PDB entry 4QXJ | X-ray diffraction, 2.80 A resolution | chains O and U of the 28 polymer chains in the assembly

Chain O:
Name: Proteasome subunit alpha type-2
Source organism: Saccharomyces cerevisiae
Notes: EC 3.4.25.1; engineered mutation(s): M45A
Reference sequence: P23639 (PSA2_YEAST); residue numbers follow UniProt; this construct covers 1-250
Sequence (250 residues; each row starts with the number of its first residue):
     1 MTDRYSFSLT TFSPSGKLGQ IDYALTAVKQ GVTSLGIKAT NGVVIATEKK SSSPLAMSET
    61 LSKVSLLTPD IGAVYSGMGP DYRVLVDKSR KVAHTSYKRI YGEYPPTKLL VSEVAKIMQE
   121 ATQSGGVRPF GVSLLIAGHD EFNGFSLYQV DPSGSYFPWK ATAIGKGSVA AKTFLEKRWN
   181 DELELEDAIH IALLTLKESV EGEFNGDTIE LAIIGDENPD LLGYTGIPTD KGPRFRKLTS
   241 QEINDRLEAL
UniProt features mapped onto this chain:
  - cross-link: Lys108 (Glycyl lysine isopeptide (Lys-Gly) (interchain with G-Cter in ubiquitin))

Chain U:
Name: Proteasome subunit alpha type-1
Source organism: Saccharomyces cerevisiae
Notes: EC 3.4.25.1
Reference sequence: P21243 (PSA1_YEAST); residues -8 to 243 here correspond to UniProt positions 1-252 (UniProt number = residue number + 9)
Sequence (252 residues; row label = number of the first residue in the row; numbers below 1 keep their minus sign (Met-8 is residue -8)):
    -8 MSGAAAASAA GYDRHITIFS PEGRLYQVEY AFKATNQTNI NSLAVRGKDC TVVISQKKVP
    52 DKLLDPTTVS YIFCISRTIG MVVNGPIPDA RNAALRAKAE AAEFRYKYGY DMPCDVLAKR
   112 MANLSQIYTQ RAYMRPLGVI LTFVSVDEEL GPSIYKTDPA GYYVGYKATA TGPKQQEITT
   172 NLENHFKKSK IDHINEESWE KVVEFAITHM IDALGTEFSK NDLEVGVATK DKFFTLSAEN
   232 IEERLVAIAE QD
Unresolved in the structure: -8 to 1, 243

Chain O / chain U interface:
Residue-residue contacts (66; chain O residue first):
  Asp3(O) - Tyr124(U)
  Tyr5(O) - Ile7(U)
  Tyr5(O) - Ala123(U)  hydrophobic
  Tyr5(O) - Tyr124(U)  hydrophobic
  Leu9(O) - Ile9(U)  hydrophobic
  Leu9(O) - Ala123(U)  hydrophobic
  Gln20(O) - Ile9(U)
  Gln20(O) - Phe10(U)  hydrogen bond (side chain-backbone)
  Tyr23(O) - Phe10(U)
  Tyr23(O) - Ser11(U)
  Tyr23(O) - Pro12(U)  hydrophobic
  Tyr23(O) - Gly14(U)
  Ala24(O) - Phe10(U)  hydrophobic
  Thr26(O) - Pro12(U)
  Thr26(O) - Glu13(U)
  Ala27(O) - Gly14(U)
  Ser52(O) - Tyr153(U)  hydrogen bond
  Ser53(O) - Thr170(U)
  Pro54(O) - Lys158(U)
  Pro54(O) - Glu174(U)
  Leu55(O) - Tyr157(U)
  Leu55(O) - Lys158(U)  hydrogen bond (backbone-backbone)
  Leu55(O) - Ala159(U)
  Leu55(O) - Thr170(U)
  Leu55(O) - Phe177(U)  hydrophobic
  Ala56(O) - Val155(U)  hydrophobic
  Ala56(O) - Gly156(U)
  Ala56(O) - Tyr157(U)  hydrophobic
  Met57(O) - Arg37(U)
  Met57(O) - Val155(U)
  Met57(O) - Gly156(U)  hydrogen bond (backbone-backbone)
  Met57(O) - Tyr157(U)
  Met57(O) - Lys158(U)
  Thr60(O) - Tyr146(U)
  Thr60(O) - Val155(U)
  Thr60(O) - Gly156(U)  hydrogen bond (side chain-backbone)
  Leu61(O) - Tyr153(U)  hydrophobic
  Leu61(O) - Tyr154(U)
  Leu61(O) - Val155(U)  hydrophobic
  Met78(O) - Phe10(U)  hydrophobic
  Met78(O) - Leu16(U)  hydrophobic
  Pro80(O) - Gln117(U)
  Pro80(O) - Ala151(U)
  Pro80(O) - Gly152(U)
  Pro80(O) - Tyr153(U)
  Asp81(O) - Gln117(U)
  Arg83(O) - Ala113(U)  hydrogen bond (side chain-backbone)
  Arg83(O) - Asn114(U)
  Arg83(O) - Gly152(U)  hydrogen bond (side chain-backbone)
  Arg83(O) - Tyr154(U)
  Val84(O) - Asn114(U)
  Val84(O) - Gln117(U)
  Asp87(O) - Lys110(U)  salt bridge
  Asp87(O) - Asn114(U)
  Gly126(O) - Arg122(U)
  Gly126(O) - Ala123(U)  hydrogen bond (backbone-backbone)
  Val127(O) - Gln121(U)
  Val127(O) - Arg122(U)
  Arg128(O) - Thr8(U)
  Arg128(O) - Phe10(U)
  Arg128(O) - Leu16(U)
  Arg128(O) - Thr120(U)  hydrogen bond (side chain-backbone)
  Arg128(O) - Gln121(U)  hydrogen bond (backbone-backbone)
  Pro129(O) - Phe10(U)
  Phe130(O) - Gln121(U)
  Gly131(O) - Phe10(U)
Also at the interface, not in a pair above, chain O (30 interface residues in all): Thr2, Ala121
Also at the interface, not in a pair above, chain U (34 interface residues in all): Thr160, Leu173

In short:
The interface between chain O and chain U involves 30 residues on one side and 34 on the other; the contacts
include 10 hydrogen bonds and 1 salt bridge. Among the polar pairs are Asp87(O)-Lys110(U), Gln20(O)-Phe10(U)
and Ser52(O)-Tyr153(U).
Here chain O is Proteasome subunit alpha type-2 and chain U is Proteasome subunit alpha type-1, both from
Saccharomyces cerevisiae. Entry 4QXJ (yCP beta5-M45A mutant in complex with the epoxyketone inhibitor ONX
0914) was determined by X-ray diffraction (same publication as 4QUX, 4QUY, 4QV0, 4QV1, 4QV3, 4QV4 and 42
further entries).
